PDB entry 5JCP | X-ray diffraction, 2.10 A resolution | chain B

Chain B:
Protein: Arf-GAP with Rho-GAP domain, ANK repeat and PH domain-containing protein 3, Linker, Transforming protein RhoA
Source organism: Homo sapiens
UniProt: chimeric construct of Q8WWN8, P61586: residues 906-1107 from Q8WWN8 (ARAP3_HUMAN) positions 906-1107 (same numbers); residues 2-181 from P61586 positions 2-181 (same numbers)
Chain sequence (419 residues; numbered 897 to 181; the number before each row is that of its first residue):
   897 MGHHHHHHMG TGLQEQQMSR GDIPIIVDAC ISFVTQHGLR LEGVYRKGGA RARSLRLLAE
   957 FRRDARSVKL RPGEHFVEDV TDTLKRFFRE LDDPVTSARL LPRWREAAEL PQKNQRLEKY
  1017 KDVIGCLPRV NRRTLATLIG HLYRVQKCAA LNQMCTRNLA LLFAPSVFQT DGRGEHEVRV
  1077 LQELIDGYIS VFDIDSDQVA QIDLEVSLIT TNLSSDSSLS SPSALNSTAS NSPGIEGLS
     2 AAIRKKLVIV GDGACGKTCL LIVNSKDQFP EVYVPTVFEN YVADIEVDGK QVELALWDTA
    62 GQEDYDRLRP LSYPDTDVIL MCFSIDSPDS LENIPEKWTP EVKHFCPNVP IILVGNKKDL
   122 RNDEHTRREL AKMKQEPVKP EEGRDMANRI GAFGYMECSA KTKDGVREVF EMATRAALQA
Unresolved in the structure: 897-905, 1101-1135, 2, 27-40, 181
Construct notes: expression tag (897-905); engineered mutation Asn25 (Phe in P61586)
Curated features (UniProtKB/Swiss-Prot):
  - site: Arg942 (Arginine finger)
  - region: Ala61 to Asp78 (Switch II region)
  - motif: Tyr34 to Tyr42 (Effector region)
  - binding site (GTP): Gly12 to Thr19, Phe30 to Thr37, Asp59 to Gln63, Asn117 to Asp120, Ser160 to Lys162
  - modified residue: Tyr34 (Microbial infection: O-AMP-tyrosine), Thr37 (Microbial infection: O-AMP-threonine), Asn41 (Microbial infection: ADP-ribosylasparagine), Gln63 (5-glutamyl serotonin)
  - glycosylation: Tyr34 (Microbial infection: O-linked (GlcNAc) tyrosine), Thr37 (Microbial infection: O-alpha-linked (GlcNAc) threonine)
  - cross-link: Lys135 (Glycyl lysine isopeptide (Lys-Gly) (interchain with G-Cter in ubiquitin))
From the paper describing this entry:
  - binding site for the ligand GDP: Arg942
  - binding site for tetrafluoroaluminate: Gln63, Arg942
  - catalytic residues: Gln63, Arg942
  - mutagenesis - R942A, R949A, R949E, R982E, R985E: decreased catalytic activity
  - mutagenesis - R982A (3-fold), R985A (3-fold): decreased catalytic activity on RhoA
  - specificity-determining residues: Asp90, Glu97

Summary:
Curated annotation (UniProt) lists 28 GTP-binding residues. From the paper: catalytic residues Gln63 and
Arg942; R942A, R949A and R949E, among others, reduce catalytic activity; 7 substitutions were tested in all.
Chain B is Arf-GAP with Rho-GAP domain, ANK repeat and PH domain-containing protein 3, Linker, Transforming
protein RhoA (Homo sapiens); the structure, RhoGAP domain of ARAP3 in complex with RhoA in the transition
state, was determined by X-ray diffraction (same publication as 5JD0).
